Entry 9QYS (X-ray diffraction, 1.80 A resolution); this record covers chain A.

[Chain A]
Molecule: Leaf-branch compost cutinase
Organism: uncultured bacterium
Notes: EC 3.1.1.74, 3.1.1.101
UniProtKB: G9BY57 (PETH_UNKP); residues 2-259 here correspond to UniProt positions 36-293 (UniProt number = residue number + 34)
Amino-acid sequence (267 residues; numbered 1 to 267; the number before each row is that of its first residue):
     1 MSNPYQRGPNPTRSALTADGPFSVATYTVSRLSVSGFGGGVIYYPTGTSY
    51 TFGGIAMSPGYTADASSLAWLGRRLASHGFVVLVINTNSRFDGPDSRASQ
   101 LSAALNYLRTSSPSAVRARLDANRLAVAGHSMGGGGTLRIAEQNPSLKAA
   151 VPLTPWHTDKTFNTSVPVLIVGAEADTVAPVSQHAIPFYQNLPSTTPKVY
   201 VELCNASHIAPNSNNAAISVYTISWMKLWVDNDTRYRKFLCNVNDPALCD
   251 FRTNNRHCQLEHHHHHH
Unresolved in the structure: 1, 259-267
Construct notes: initiating methionine (1); engineered mutation Tyr50 (Leu84 in G9BY57), Lys238 (Gln272 in G9BY57); conflict Gly93 (Tyr127 in G9BY57), Cys204 (Asp238 in G9BY57), Ile209 (Phe243 in G9BY57), Cys249 (Ser283 in G9BY57); expression tag (260-267)
Cystine bridges: Cys204-Cys249, Cys241-Cys258
Reported in the primary citation:
  - mutagenesis - Y61E: abolished catalytic activity

[Summary]
The paper reports that Y61E abolishes catalytic activity.
Chain A is Leaf-branch compost cutinase (uncultured bacterium); the structure, Crystal structure of leaf
branch compost cutinase variant ICCG L50Y Q238K, was determined by X-ray diffraction (same publication as
9QYP, 9QYQ, 9QYR, 9QYT and 9QYU).
